7KJK - chains A7 and B7 of the 42 polymer chains in the assembly; structure by electron microscopy, 3.60 A resolution.

Chain A7 (and B7):
Molecule: Tail tube protein
From: Vibrio phage XM1
Notes: chain B7 of this document is another copy of the same molecule, construct and numbering; everything in this record applies to it too
Sequence (143 residues; each row starts with the number of its first residue):
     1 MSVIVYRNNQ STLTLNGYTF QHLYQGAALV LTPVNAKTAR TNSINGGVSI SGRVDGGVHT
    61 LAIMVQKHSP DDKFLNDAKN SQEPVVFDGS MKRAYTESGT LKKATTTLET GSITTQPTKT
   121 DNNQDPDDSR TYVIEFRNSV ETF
Not modelled in the structure: 1

Chain A7 / chain B7 interface:
Pairs across the interface (66; chain A7 residue first):
  H22(A7) - S2(B7)  hydrogen bond (side chain-backbone)
  V54(A7) - I44(B7)  hydrophobic
  D55(A7) - N42(B7)  hydrogen bond
  V58(A7) - N42(B7)
  Q66(A7) - S2(B7)  hydrogen bond (side chain-backbone)
  Q66(A7) - I4(B7)
  K67(A7) - Y6(B7)
  K67(A7) - R93(B7)
  H68(A7) - I4(B7)
  H68(A7) - Y6(B7)
  H68(A7) - A104(B7)
  H68(A7) - E141(B7)  salt bridge
  H68(A7) - F143(B7)
  P70(A7) - S2(B7)
  P70(A7) - E97(B7)
  D72(A7) - F143(B7)
  K73(A7) - F143(B7)
  N76(A7) - E141(B7)
  N76(A7) - F143(B7)
  K79(A7) - K37(B7)  hydrogen bond (backbone-side chain)
  K79(A7) - H59(B7)
  N80(A7) - V140(B7)
  N80(A7) - E141(B7)  hydrogen bond (side chain-backbone)
  P84(A7) - I50(B7)  hydrophobic
  T110(A7) - R40(B7)  hydrogen bond (backbone-side chain)
  T110(A7) - V48(B7)
  G111(A7) - R40(B7)
  S112(A7) - T38(B7)
  S112(A7) - R40(B7)
  I113(A7) - K37(B7)
  I113(A7) - T38(B7)
  T114(A7) - A36(B7)
  Q116(A7) - P33(B7)
  Q116(A7) - N35(B7)
  Q116(A7) - A36(B7)  hydrogen bond (side chain-backbone)
  Q116(A7) - K37(B7)
  Q116(A7) - G56(B7)
  P117(A7) - P33(B7)
  T118(A7) - L31(B7)
  T118(A7) - T32(B7)
  T118(A7) - P33(B7)
  K119(A7) - V30(B7)
  K119(A7) - L31(B7)  hydrogen bond (backbone-backbone)
  K119(A7) - H59(B7)
  K119(A7) - E141(B7)
  T120(A7) - V30(B7)
  D121(A7) - S11(B7)  hydrogen bond
  D121(A7) - A27(B7)
  D121(A7) - L29(B7)
  N122(A7) - G26(B7)
  N122(A7) - A27(B7)  hydrogen bond (side chain-backbone)
  N123(A7) - Q10(B7)  hydrogen bond
  N123(A7) - Q25(B7)
  N123(A7) - A27(B7)
  Q124(A7) - Q25(B7)  hydrogen bond
  Q124(A7) - G26(B7)
  D128(A7) - Y6(B7)  hydrogen bond
  E135(A7) - R40(B7)  salt bridge
  F136(A7) - R40(B7)  hydrogen bond (backbone-side chain)
  R137(A7) - R40(B7)
  R137(A7) - N42(B7)
  R137(A7) - S43(B7)  hydrogen bond (side chain-backbone)
  R137(A7) - N45(B7)
  R137(A7) - G46(B7)
  R137(A7) - G47(B7)  hydrogen bond (side chain-backbone)
  R137(A7) - V48(B7)
Also at the interface, not in a pair above, chain A7 (35 interface residues in all): S69, V86, R130
Also at the interface, not in a pair above, chain B7 (40 interface residues in all): N9, Y24, A28, G52, M91, Y95

Summary:
Chain A7 and chain B7 form an interface of 35 and 40 residues respectively, with 16 hydrogen bonds and 2 salt
bridges. Polar pairs include H68(A7)-E141(B7), E135(A7)-R40(B7) and H22(A7)-S2(B7).
Both chains are Tail tube protein (Vibrio phage XM1). Entry 7KJK (The Neck region of Phage XM1 (6-fold
symmetry)) was determined by electron microscopy together with 7KMX, 7KLN and 7KH1 from the same study.
